4K94 - chains L and C of the 3 polymer chains in the assembly; structure by X-ray diffraction, 2.40 A resolution.

== Chain L ==
Molecule: Fab19 heavy chain
From: Homo sapiens
Amino-acid sequence (226 residues; numbered 1 to 226; the number before each row is that of its first residue):
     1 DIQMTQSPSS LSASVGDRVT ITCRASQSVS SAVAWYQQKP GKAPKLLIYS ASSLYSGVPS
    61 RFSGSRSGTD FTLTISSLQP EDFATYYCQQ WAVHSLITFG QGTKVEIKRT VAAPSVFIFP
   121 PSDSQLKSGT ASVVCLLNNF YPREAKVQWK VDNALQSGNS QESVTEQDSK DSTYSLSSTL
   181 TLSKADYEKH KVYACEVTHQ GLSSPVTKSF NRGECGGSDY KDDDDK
Not modelled in the structure: 1-2, 213-226
Disulfide bonds: Cys23-Cys88, Cys135-Cys195

== Chain C ==
Molecule: Mast/stem cell growth factor receptor Kit
From: Homo sapiens
Notes: EC 2.7.10.1
Reference sequence: P10721 (KIT_HUMAN); residue numbers follow UniProt; this construct covers 308-518
Amino-acid sequence (214 residues; row label = number of the first residue in the row):
   305 GAMVDKGFIN IFPMINTTVF VNDGENVDLI VEYEAFPKPE HQQWIYMNRT FTDKWEDYPK
   365 SENESNIRYV SELHLTRLKG TEGGTYTFLV SNSDVNAAIA FNVYVNTKPE ILTYDRLVNG
   425 MLQCVAAGFP EPTIDWYFCP GTEQRCSASV LPVDVQTLNS SGPPFGKLVV QSSIDSSAFK
   485 HNGTVECKAY NDVGKTSAYF NFAFKGNNKE QIHP
Not modelled in the structure: 305-309, 447-448, 464-465, 509-518
Sequence notes: expression tag (305-307)
Curated features (UniProtKB/Swiss-Prot):
  - glycosylation (N-linked (GlcNAc...) asparagine): Asn320, Asn352, Asn367, Asn463, Asn486
  - natural variant: Ser451 (S451C: In MASTC; uncertain significance)
  - mutagenesis: Arg381 (R381A: Reduces autophosphorylation in response to KITLG/SCF), Glu386 (E386A: Reduces autophosphorylation in response to KITLG/SCF)
Disulfide bonds: Cys428-Cys491, Cys443-Cys450
Covalently attached groups: N-acetylglucosamine (NAG) linked to Asn320

== Interface between chain L and chain C ==
Pairs across the interface - 7 pairs, chain L then chain C:
  Tyr49(L) - Arg381(C)
  Leu54(L) - Arg381(C)  hydrogen bond (backbone-side chain)
  Trp91(L) - Tyr362(C)
  Val93(L) - Tyr362(C)  hydrophobic
  His94(L) - Lys364(C)
  His94(L) - Ser365(C)
  His94(L) - Glu366(C)  salt bridge
Also at the interface, not in a pair above, chain L (6 interface residues in all): Ser56
Also at the interface, not in a pair above, chain C (9 interface residues in all): Asn330, Glu360, Pro363, Thr380
From the paper, about this interface:
  - specific contacts: Tyr49(L)-Arg381(C) (hydrogen bond), Leu54(L)-Arg381(C) (backbone contact)
  - epitope / paratope residues, chain L: Tyr49(L), Leu54(L)
  - epitope / paratope residues, chain C: Arg381(C)

== Summary ==
Chain L and chain C form an interface of 6 and 9 residues respectively, with 1 hydrogen bond and 1 salt
bridge. Polar contacts include His94(L)-Glu366(C) and Leu54(L)-Arg381(C). The paper describes a hydrogen bond
between Tyr49(L) and Arg381(C); a backbone contact between Leu54(L) and Arg381(C). The paper reports
epitope/paratope residues Tyr49(L), Leu54(L) and Arg381(C).
Chain L is Fab19 heavy chain and chain C is Mast/stem cell growth factor receptor Kit, both from Homo sapiens;
the structure, Crystal structure of KIT D4D5 fragment in complex with anti-Kit antibody Fab19, was determined
by X-ray diffraction together with 4K9E from the same study.
